Entry 7PG0 (electron microscopy, 7.60 A resolution (low resolution: residue-level contacts below are approximate; hydrogen-bond / salt-bridge calls are withheld)); this record covers chains C and D of the 8 polymer chains in the assembly.

# Chain C
Name: Insulin
From: Homo sapiens
Reference sequence: P01308 (INS_HUMAN); residues 1-21 here correspond to UniProt positions 90-110 (UniProt number = residue number + 89)
Sequence (21 residues; each row starts with the number of its first residue):
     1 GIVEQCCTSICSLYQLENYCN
Disulfide bonds: C6-C11

# Chain D
Name: Insulin
From: Homo sapiens
Reference sequence: P01308 (INS_HUMAN); residues 1-30 here correspond to UniProt positions 25-54 (UniProt number = residue number + 24)
Sequence (30 residues; each row starts with the number of its first residue):
     1 FVNQHLCGSHLVEALYLVCGERGFFYTPKT
Not modelled in the structure: 1-2, 28-30

# Chain C / chain D interface
Disulfides between the chains: C7(C)-C7(D), C20(C)-C19(D)
Residue-residue contacts - 31 pairs, chain C then chain D:
  I2(C) with L11(D); L15(D)
  V3(C) with C7(D)
  C6(C) with Q4(D); H5(D); L6(D); L11(D)
  C7(C) with H5(D); L6(D); C7(D), disulfide
  T8(C) with H5(D)
  S9(C) with H5(D)
  I10(C) with Q4(D)
  L13(C) with V18(D)
  L16(C) with L15(D); V18(D); C19(D)
  E17(C) with V18(D); C19(D); R22(D)
  Y19(C) with F25(D)
  C20(C) with L15(D); C19(D), disulfide; G20(D); R22(D); G23(D); F24(D); F25(D)
  N21(C) with R22(D); G23(D); F25(D)
Interface residues without a listed pair, chain C (14 interface residues in all): N18
Interface residues without a listed pair, chain D (14 interface residues in all): N3

# Overview
The chain C/chain D interface involves 14 residues from each chain, with 2 disulfide bonds.
Here chain C is Insulin and chain D is Insulin, both from Homo sapiens. Entry 7PG0 (Low resolution Cryo-EM
structure of full-length insulin receptor bound to 3 insulin with visible ddm micelle ...) was determined by
electron microscopy together with 7PG2, 7PG3 and 7PG4 from the same study.
